Entry 7YZY (electron microscopy, 4.80 A resolution (low resolution: residue-level contacts below are approximate; hydrogen-bond / salt-bridge calls are withheld)); this record covers chains B and K of the 9 polymer chains in the assembly.

== Chain B ==
Molecule: Particulate methane monooxygenase beta subunit
Source organism: Methylococcus capsulatus str. Bath
Notes: EC 1.14.18.3
UniProtKB: Q607G3 (PMOA_METCA); numbering as in UniProt (aligned over 1-247)
Chain sequence (247 residues; row label = number of the first residue in the row):
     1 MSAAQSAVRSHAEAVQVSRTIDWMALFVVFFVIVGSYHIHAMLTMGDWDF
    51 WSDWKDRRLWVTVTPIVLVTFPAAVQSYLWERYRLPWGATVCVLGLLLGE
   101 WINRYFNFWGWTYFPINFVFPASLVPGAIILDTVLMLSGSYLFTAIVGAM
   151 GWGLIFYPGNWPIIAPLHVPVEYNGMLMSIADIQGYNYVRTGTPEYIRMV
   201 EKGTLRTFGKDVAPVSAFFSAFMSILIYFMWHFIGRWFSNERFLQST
Disordered / not traced: 1-6, 192-212, 246-247

== Chain K ==
Molecule: Methane monooxygenase subunit C2
Source organism: Methylococcus capsulatus str. Bath
UniProtKB: O05111 (O05111_METCP); residue numbers follow UniProt; this construct covers 1-289
Chain sequence (289 residues; each row starts with the number of its first residue):
     1 MHETKQGGEKRFTGAICRCSHRYNSMEVKMAATTIGGAAAAEAPLLDKKW
    51 LTFALAIYTVFYLWVRWYEGVYGWSAGLDSFAPEFETYWMNFLYTEIVLE
   101 IVTASILWGYLWKTRDRNLAALTPREELRRNFTHLVWLVAYAWAIYWGAS
   151 YFTEQDGTWHQTIVRDTDFTPSHIIEFYLSYPIYIITGFAAFIYAKTRLP
   201 FFAKGISLPYLVLVVGPFMILPNVGLNEWGHTFWFMEELFVAPLHYGFVI
   251 FGWLALAVMGTLTQTFYSFAQGGLGQSLCEAVDEGLIAK
Disordered / not traced: 1-44, 283-289

== Interface between chain B and chain K ==
Pairs across the interface (10; chain B residue first):
  Arg58(B) - Thr232(K)
  Ile146(B) - Phe218(K)
  Ile146(B) - Met219(K)
  Phe219(B) - Leu226(K)
  Phe219(B) - Trp229(K)
  Phe219(B) - Leu244(K)
  Phe222(B) - Leu221(K)
  Phe222(B) - Pro222(K)
  Ile225(B) - Met219(K)
  Leu226(B) - Phe251(K)
Also at the interface, not in a pair above, chain B (8 interface residues in all): Leu142, Met223
Also at the interface, not in a pair above, chain K (13 interface residues in all): Leu211, Val215, Gly230, Phe233

== Summary ==
8 residues of chain B face 13 of chain K across their interface.
Here chain B is Particulate methane monooxygenase beta subunit and chain K is Methane monooxygenase subunit
C2, both from Methylococcus capsulatus str. Bath. Entry 7YZY (pMMO structure from native membranes by cryoET
and STA) was determined by electron microscopy.
